PDB entry 8GPN | electron microscopy, 3.20 A resolution | chains E and J of the 11 polymer chains in the assembly

# Chain E
Protein: Histone H3.2
From: Xenopus laevis
Notes: engineered mutation(s): K79 dimethylation
Reference sequence: P84233 (H32_XENLA); residues 0-135 here correspond to UniProt positions 1-136 (UniProt number = residue number + 1)
Amino-acid sequence (136 residues; each row starts with the number of its first residue; numbering starts at 0):
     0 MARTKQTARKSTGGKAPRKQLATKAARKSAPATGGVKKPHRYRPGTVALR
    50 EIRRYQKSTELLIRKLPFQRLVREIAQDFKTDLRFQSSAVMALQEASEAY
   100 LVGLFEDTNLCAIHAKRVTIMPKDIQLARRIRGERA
Not modelled in the structure: 0-36, 135
Modified positions: Lys79 (N-dimethyl-lysine; MLY)
Curated features (UniProtKB/Swiss-Prot):
  - modified residue: Arg2 (Asymmetric dimethylarginine), Thr3 (Phosphothreonine), Lys4 (Allysine), Gln5 (5-glutamyl dopamine), Thr6 (Phosphothreonine), Arg8 (Citrulline), Lys9 (N6,N6,N6-trimethyllysine), Ser10 (ADP-ribosylserine), Thr11 (Phosphothreonine), Lys14 (N6-(2-hydroxyisobutyryl)lysine), Arg17 (Asymmetric dimethylarginine), Lys18 (N6-(2-hydroxyisobutyryl)lysine), Lys23 (N6-(2-hydroxyisobutyryl)lysine), Arg26 (Citrulline), Lys27 (N6,N6,N6-trimethyllysine), Ser28 (ADP-ribosylserine), Lys36 (N6,N6,N6-trimethyllysine), Lys37 (N6-methyllysine), Tyr41 (Phosphotyrosine), Lys56 (N6,N6,N6-trimethyllysine) and 8 more in UniProt
  - lipidation: Cys110 (S-palmitoyl cysteine)

# Chain J
Molecule: 177-nt DNA strand
Sequence (177 nucleotides; row label = number of the first residue in the row; numbers below 1 keep their minus sign (DA-14 is residue -14)):
   -14 ATCTCCGGCACTGGAACAGGATGTATATATGTGACACGTGCCTGGAGACT
    36 AGGGAGTAATCCCCTTGGCGGTTAAAACGCGGGGGACAGCGCGTACGTGC
    86 GTTTAAGCGGTGCTAGAGCTGTCTACGACCAATTGAGCGGCCTCGGCACC
   136 GGGATTCTCCAGGGGATCCGGATGGAT
Not modelled in the structure: -14 to 0, 147-162

# How chain E and chain J interact
Pairs across the interface (21; chain E residue first):
  His39(E) with DC144(J), hydrogen bond to the base
  Arg40(E) with DG66(J), base contact; DC144(J), phosphate contact
  Tyr41(E) with DC144(J), sugar contact
  Arg42(E) with DG69(J), salt bridge to the phosphate; DC144(J), phosphate contact
  Thr45(E) with DT143(J), phosphate contact; DC144(J), phosphate contact
  Arg63(E) with DA60(J), sugar contact; DA61(J), salt bridge to the phosphate
  Arg72(E) with DT51(J), salt bridge to the phosphate
  Arg83(E) with DT50(J), phosphate contact; DT51(J), phosphate contact
  Phe84(E) with DT50(J), sugar contact; DT51(J), hydrogen bond to the phosphate
  Gln85(E) with DT50(J), phosphate contact
  Ser86(E) with DT50(J), phosphate contact
  Arg116(E) with DA71(J), phosphate contact
  Val117(E) with DA71(J), hydrogen bond to the phosphate
  Thr118(E) with DA71(J), hydrogen bond to the phosphate
  Met120(E) with DC72(J), phosphate contact
Also at the interface, not in a pair above, chain E (17 interface residues in all): Pro43, Lys115
Also at the interface, not in a pair above, chain J (12 interface residues in all): DG70, DC145

# In short
17 residues of chain E and 12 residues of chain J are in contact, with 4 hydrogen bonds and 3 salt bridges.
Polar pairs include His39(E)-DC144(J), Phe84(E)-DT51(J) and Val117(E)-DA71(J).
Here chain E is Histone H3.2 (Xenopus laevis) and chain J is a 177-nt DNA strand. Entry 8GPN (Human menin in
complex with H3K79Me2 nucleosome) was determined by electron microscopy.
